7EH0 - chains A and C of the 9 polymer chains in the assembly; structure by X-ray diffraction, 2.81 A resolution.

# Chain A
Protein: DNA-directed RNA polymerase subunit alpha
Organism: Thermus thermophilus HB8
Notes: EC 2.7.7.6
Reference sequence: Q5SHR6 (RPOA_THET8); numbering as in UniProt (aligned over 1-315)
Chain sequence (315 residues; row label = number of the first residue in the row):
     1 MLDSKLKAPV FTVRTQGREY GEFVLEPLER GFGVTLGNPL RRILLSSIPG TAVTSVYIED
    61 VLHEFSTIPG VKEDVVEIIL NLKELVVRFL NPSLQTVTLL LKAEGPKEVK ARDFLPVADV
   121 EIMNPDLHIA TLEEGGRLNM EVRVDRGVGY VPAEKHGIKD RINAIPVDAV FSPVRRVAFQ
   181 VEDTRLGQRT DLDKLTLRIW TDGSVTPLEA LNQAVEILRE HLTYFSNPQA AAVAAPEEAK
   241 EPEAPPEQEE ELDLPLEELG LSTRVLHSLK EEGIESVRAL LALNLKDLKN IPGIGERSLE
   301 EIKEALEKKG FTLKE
Disordered / not traced: 1-3, 235-315

# Chain C
Protein: DNA-directed RNA polymerase subunit beta
Organism: Thermus thermophilus HB8
Notes: EC 2.7.7.6
Reference sequence: Q8RQE9 (RPOB_THET8); numbering as in UniProt (aligned over 1-1119)
Chain sequence (1119 residues; numbered 1 to 1119; the number before each row is that of its first residue):
     1 MEIKRFGRIR EVIPLPPLTE IQVESYRRAL QADVPPEKRE NVGIQAAFRE TFPIEEEDKG
    61 KGGLVLDFLE YRLGEPPFPQ DECREKDLTY QAPLYARLQL IHKDTGLIKE DEVFLGHIPL
   121 MTEDGSFIIN GADRVIVSQI HRSPGVYFTP DPARPGRYIA SIIPLPKRGP WIDLEVEPNG
   181 VVSMKVNKRK FPLVLLLRVL GYDQETLARE LGAYGELVQG LMDESVFAMR PEEALIRLFT
   241 LLRPGDPPKR DKAVAYVYGL IADPRRYDLG EAGRYKAEEK LGIRLSGRTL ARFEDGEFKD
   301 EVFLPTLRYL FALTAGVPGH EVDDIDHLGN RRIRTVGELM TDQFRVGLAR LARGVRERML
   361 MGSEDSLTPA KLVNSRPLEA AIREFFSRSQ LSQFKDETNP LSSLRHKRRI SALGPGGLTR
   421 ERAGFDVRDV HRTHYGRICP VETPEGANIG LITSLAAYAR VDELGFIRTP YRRVVGGVVT
   481 DEVVYMTATE EDRYTIAQAN TPLEGNRIAA ERVVARRKGE PVIVSPEEVE FMDVSPKQVF
   541 SVNTNLIPFL EHDDANRALM GSNMQTQAVP LIRAQAPVVM TGLEERVVRD SLAALYAEED
   601 GEVAKVDGNR IVVRYEDGRL VEYPLRRFYR SNQGTALDQR PRVVVGQRVR KGDLLADGPA
   661 SENGFLALGQ NVLVAIMPFD GYNFEDAIVI SEELLKRDFY TSIHIERYEI EARDTKLGPE
   721 RITRDIPHLS EAALRDLDEE GVVRIGAEVK PGDILVGRTS FKGESEPTPE ERLLRSIFGE
   781 KARDVKDTSL RVPPGEGGIV VRTVRLRRGD PGVELKPGVR EVVRVYVAQK RKLQVGDKLA
   841 NRHGNKGVVA KILPVEDMPH LPDGTPVDVI LNPLGVPSRM NLGQILETHL GLAGYFLGQR
   901 YISPIFDGAK EPEIKELLAQ AFEVYFGKRK GEGFGVDKRE VEVLRRAEKL GLVTPGKTPE
   961 EQLKELFLQG KVVLYDGRTG EPIEGPIVVG QMFIMKLYHM VEDKMHARST GPYSLITQQP
  1021 LGGKAQFGGQ RFGEMEVWAL EAYGAAHTLQ EMLTLKSDDI EGRNAAYEAI IKGEDVPEPS
  1081 VPESFRVLVK ELQALALDVQ TLDEKDNPVD IFEGLASKR
Disordered / not traced: 57-62, 1119
Small-molecule neighbours: CMPcPP (2TM; 5'-O-[(S)-hydroxy{[(S)-hydroxy(phosphonooxy)phosphoryl]methyl}phosphoryl]cytidine): Gly446, Arg557, Ser878, Arg879

# How chain A and chain C interact
Pairs across the interface (81):
  Glu22(A) - Phe934(C)
  Val34(A) - Arg939(C)
  Val34(A) - Thr979(C)
  Val34(A) - Gly980(C)
  Asn38(A) - Gly977(C)
  Asn38(A) - Arg978(C)  hydrogen bond (side chain-backbone)
  Asn38(A) - Thr979(C)  hydrogen bond (side chain-backbone)
  Asn38(A) - Gly980(C)  hydrogen bond (side chain-backbone)
  Arg41(A) - His860(C)  hydrogen bond
  Arg41(A) - Gly864(C)
  Arg42(A) - Glu856(C)  hydrogen bond (side chain-backbone)
  Arg42(A) - Asp857(C)  salt bridge
  Arg42(A) - Gly977(C)  hydrogen bond (side chain-backbone)
  Arg42(A) - Arg978(C)
  Ser46(A) - Glu856(C)
  Leu62(A) - Ile745(C)  hydrophobic
  Leu62(A) - Gly746(C)
  His63(A) - Ile745(C)
  His63(A) - Ile799(C)
  His63(A) - Val800(C)
  His63(A) - Val801(C)
  Glu64(A) - Lys830(C)  salt bridge
  Phe65(A) - Phe628(C)
  Phe65(A) - Ile703(C)  hydrophobic
  Phe65(A) - Ala828(C)  hydrophobic
  Ser66(A) - Phe628(C)
  Thr67(A) - Gly608(C)
  Thr67(A) - Asn609(C)  hydrogen bond
  Thr67(A) - Arg627(C)
  Ile68(A) - Asp607(C)
  Pro69(A) - Asp607(C)
  Gly70(A) - Asp607(C)  hydrogen bond (backbone-side chain)
  Val71(A) - Asp607(C)  hydrogen bond (backbone-side chain)
  Val71(A) - Gly608(C)  hydrogen bond (backbone-backbone)
  Lys72(A) - Asp607(C)
  Lys72(A) - Gly608(C)
  Lys72(A) - Pro641(C)
  Lys72(A) - Val643(C)  hydrogen bond (side chain-backbone)
  Asp74(A) - Arg627(C)  salt bridge
  Asp74(A) - Arg640(C)
  Leu80(A) - Arg573(C)
  Leu80(A) - Asp698(C)
  Lys83(A) - Lys696(C)  hydrogen bond (side chain-backbone)
  Lys83(A) - Asp698(C)  salt bridge
  Glu133(A) - Lys605(C)
  Glu133(A) - Val606(C)  hydrogen bond (side chain-backbone)
  Glu133(A) - Arg610(C)  salt bridge
  Tyr150(A) - Glu692(C)
  Tyr150(A) - Leu695(C)
  Tyr150(A) - Lys696(C)
  Tyr150(A) - Lys832(C)
  Glu154(A) - Lys832(C)  salt bridge
  Ile162(A) - Arg744(C)
  Asn163(A) - Arg744(C)
  Asp168(A) - Asp698(C)
  Asp168(A) - Lys832(C)  salt bridge
  Arg176(A) - Asp863(C)  hydrogen bond (side chain-backbone)
  Arg176(A) - Gly864(C)
  Arg176(A) - Thr865(C)
  Val177(A) - Gly864(C)
  Ala178(A) - Pro862(C)
  Ala178(A) - Asp863(C)
  Ala178(A) - Gly864(C)
  Phe179(A) - Arg939(C)  hydrogen bond (backbone-side chain)
  Gln180(A) - Arg929(C)
  Gln180(A) - Phe934(C)
  Gln180(A) - Gly935(C)  hydrogen bond (side chain-backbone)
  Gln180(A) - Asp937(C)
  Val181(A) - Asp937(C)  hydrogen bond (backbone-side chain)
  Val181(A) - Lys938(C)  hydrogen bond (backbone-backbone)
  Val181(A) - Arg939(C)
  Glu182(A) - Phe934(C)
  Glu182(A) - Gly935(C)  hydrogen bond (side chain-backbone)
  Glu182(A) - Lys938(C)
  Asp183(A) - Lys938(C)  salt bridge
  Asp191(A) - Lys938(C)  salt bridge
  Leu192(A) - Lys938(C)  hydrogen bond (backbone-side chain)
  Asp193(A) - Lys938(C)  salt bridge
  Thr196(A) - Phe934(C)
  Arg198(A) - Glu932(C)  salt bridge
  Arg198(A) - Phe934(C)
Also at the interface, not in a pair above, chain A (43 interface residues in all): Leu45, Val76, Thr131, Trp200
Also at the interface, not in a pair above, chain C (50 interface residues in all): Arg642, Val644, Val645, Gln829, Val855, Asp976

# In short
The interface between chain A and chain C involves 43 residues on one side and 50 on the other, with 20
hydrogen bonds and 11 salt bridges. Among the polar pairs are Arg42(A)-Asp857(C), Glu64(A)-Lys830(C) and
Asp74(A)-Arg627(C). Ligands of chain C: CMPcPP.
Chain A is DNA-directed RNA polymerase subunit alpha and chain C is DNA-directed RNA polymerase subunit beta,
both from Thermus thermophilus HB8; the structure, Thermus thermophilus RNA polymerase transcription
initiation complex containing a template-strand purine at position TSS-2, UpA RNA ..., was determined by X-ray
diffraction together with 7EH1 and 7EH2 from the same study.
